7B6S - chains AAA and BBB of the 5 polymer chains in the assembly; structure by X-ray diffraction, 1.92 A resolution.

[Chain AAA (and BBB)]
Molecule: Capsid protein VP1
Organism: Sheep polyomavirus 1
Notes: chain BBB of this document is another copy of the same molecule, construct and numbering; everything in this record applies to it too
UniProtKB: A0A0E3ZCF3 (A0A0E3ZCF3_9POLY); residues 20-291 here correspond to UniProt positions 21-292 (UniProt number = residue number + 1)
Chain sequence (276 residues; each row starts with the number of its first residue):
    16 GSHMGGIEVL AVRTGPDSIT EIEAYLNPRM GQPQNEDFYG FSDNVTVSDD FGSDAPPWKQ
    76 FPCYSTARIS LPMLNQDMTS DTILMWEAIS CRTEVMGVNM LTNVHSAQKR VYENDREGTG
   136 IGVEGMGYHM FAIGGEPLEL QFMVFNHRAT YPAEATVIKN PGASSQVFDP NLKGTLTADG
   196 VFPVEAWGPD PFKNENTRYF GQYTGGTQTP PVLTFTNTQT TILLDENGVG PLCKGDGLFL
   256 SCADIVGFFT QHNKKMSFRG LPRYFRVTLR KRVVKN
Not modelled in the structure: 16-21, 30-31, 291 (chain BBB: 16-21, 29-31, 91-96, 291)
Sequence notes: expression tag (16-19); conflict Ser95 (Cys96 in A0A0E3ZCF3)
Metal / ion sites: Mg2+ site 1: Glu38 (shared with Phe207(BBB), Glu210(BBB) of chain BBB); Mg2+ site 2: Phe207 (shared with 1 residue of chain EEE)
From the paper describing this entry:
  - binding site for 2-acetamido-2-deoxy-alpha-D-galactopyranose: Phe66, Gln266
  - binding site for 2-acetamido-2-deoxy-beta-D-galactopyranose: Gln266, Asn268

[Chain AAA / chain BBB interface]
Contacting residue pairs (139; chain AAA residue first):
  Glu38(AAA) with Pro206(BBB); Phe207(BBB)
  Ala39(AAA) with Phe207(BBB)
  Tyr40(AAA) with Phe183(BBB), hydrophobic; Pro185(BBB); Phe207(BBB), hydrophobic
  Asn42(AAA) with Val182(BBB); Phe183(BBB), hydrogen bond (side chain-backbone)
  Pro43(AAA) with Val182(BBB), hydrophobic
  Asn50(AAA) with Ala178(BBB); Ser179(BBB)
  Glu51(AAA) with Ala178(BBB)
  Asp52(AAA) with His162(BBB), salt bridge; Arg163(BBB), salt bridge; Gln181(BBB), hydrogen bond (backbone-side chain)
  Phe53(AAA) with Arg163(BBB); Gln181(BBB)
  Tyr54(AAA) with Ala178(BBB); Gln181(BBB), hydrogen bond (backbone-side chain); Val182(BBB), hydrophobic
  Gly55(AAA) with Val182(BBB)
  Phe56(AAA) with Phe66(BBB), hydrophobic; Phe160(BBB); Gln181(BBB)
  Glu109(AAA) with Pro206(BBB); Tyr214(BBB), hydrogen bond
  Met111(AAA) with Met158(BBB), hydrophobic; Phe183(BBB), hydrophobic; Pro206(BBB), hydrophobic
  Gly112(AAA) with Met158(BBB)
  Val113(AAA) with Tyr218(BBB), hydrophobic
  Asn114(AAA) with Tyr79(BBB); Tyr143(BBB); Met158(BBB), hydrogen bond (side chain-backbone); Val199(BBB), hydrogen bond (side chain-backbone); Glu200(BBB), hydrogen bond (side chain-backbone); Ala201(BBB); Trp202(BBB), hydrogen bond (side chain-backbone); Gly203(BBB), hydrogen bond (side chain-backbone)
  Met115(AAA) with Met158(BBB), hydrophobic; Val159(BBB); Phe160(BBB), hydrophobic; Gln181(BBB); Glu200(BBB)
  Leu116(AAA) with Met141(BBB); Tyr218(BBB), hydrogen bond (backbone-side chain)
  Thr117(AAA) with Met141(BBB); Tyr143(BBB); Val199(BBB); Glu200(BBB), hydrogen bond (side chain-backbone); Ile260(BBB); Phe273(BBB)
  Asn118(AAA) with Phe160(BBB); Glu200(BBB)
  Val119(AAA) with Val60(BBB); Val62(BBB); Met141(BBB), hydrophobic; Phe273(BBB), hydrophobic
  His120(AAA) with Thr61(BBB); Val62(BBB); Ser63(BBB), hydrogen bond (backbone-backbone); Asp69(BBB), salt bridge; Pro71(BBB); Glu200(BBB), salt bridge
  Ser121(AAA) with Ser63(BBB); Phe66(BBB); Asp69(BBB), hydrogen bond; Phe160(BBB); Asn161(BBB)
  Ala122(AAA) with Ser63(BBB), hydrogen bond (backbone-side chain); Asp64(BBB); Asp65(BBB); Phe66(BBB), hydrophobic
  Gln123(AAA) with Val62(BBB); Phe160(BBB)
  Arg125(AAA) with Val60(BBB), hydrogen bond (side chain-backbone); Thr61(BBB); Val62(BBB), hydrogen bond (side chain-backbone); Asp64(BBB), salt bridge
  Val126(AAA) with Thr222(BBB); Met271(BBB), hydrophobic
  Tyr127(AAA) with Lys124(BBB); Thr265(BBB); Lys269(BBB)
  Asp130(AAA) with Lys269(BBB), salt bridge
  Arg131(AAA) with Asp64(BBB), salt bridge
  Glu132(AAA) with Asn268(BBB); Lys269(BBB); Lys270(BBB), salt bridge
  Gly133(AAA) with Val60(BBB); Val62(BBB); Lys269(BBB), hydrogen bond (backbone-backbone); Met271(BBB)
  Thr134(AAA) with Val60(BBB); Val62(BBB); Thr222(BBB); Phe263(BBB); Met271(BBB), hydrogen bond (backbone-side chain)
  Gly135(AAA) with Val62(BBB); Thr222(BBB)
  Ile136(AAA) with Thr222(BBB)
  Val138(AAA) with Phe160(BBB), hydrophobic
  Pro225(AAA) with Gly220(BBB); Thr224(BBB)
  Pro226(AAA) with Tyr218(BBB); Thr219(BBB); Gly220(BBB), hydrogen bond (backbone-backbone)
  Val227(AAA) with Gln217(BBB); Tyr218(BBB)
  Leu228(AAA) with Gln217(BBB); Tyr218(BBB), hydrogen bond (backbone-backbone)
  Thr229(AAA) with Gly216(BBB); Gln217(BBB)
  Phe230(AAA) with Tyr143(BBB); Met145(BBB), hydrophobic; Pro204(BBB), hydrophobic; Phe215(BBB); Gly216(BBB), hydrogen bond (backbone-backbone)
  Thr231(AAA) with Tyr214(BBB), hydrogen bond (side chain-backbone); Phe215(BBB)
  Asn232(AAA) with Asn209(BBB), hydrogen bond (side chain-backbone); Thr212(BBB), hydrogen bond (side chain-backbone); Arg213(BBB); Tyr214(BBB), hydrogen bond (side chain-backbone)
  Thr233(AAA) with Phe215(BBB)
  Phe264(AAA) with Phe66(BBB), hydrophobic; Phe160(BBB), hydrophobic
  His267(AAA) with Val62(BBB); Ser63(BBB), hydrogen bond (side chain-backbone); Asp64(BBB), salt bridge
  Arg274(AAA) with Val159(BBB), hydrogen bond (side chain-backbone); Phe160(BBB), hydrogen bond (side chain-backbone); Gln181(BBB), hydrogen bond (side chain-backbone)
  Pro277(AAA) with Met158(BBB), hydrophobic; Phe183(BBB)
  Tyr279(AAA) with Pro206(BBB), hydrogen bond (side chain-backbone); Phe207(BBB), hydrophobic
  Arg281(AAA) with Pro206(BBB); Glu210(BBB), salt bridge
Also at the interface, not in a pair above, chain AAA (54 interface residues in all): Glu139, Leu276
Also at the interface, not in a pair above, chain BBB (59 interface residues in all): Ile136, Tyr166, Gly221, Gln223

[In short]
54 residues of chain AAA and 59 residues of chain BBB are in contact; the contacts include 30 hydrogen bonds
and 10 salt bridges. Polar pairs include Asp52(AAA)-His162(BBB), Asp52(AAA)-Arg163(BBB) and
His120(AAA)-Asp69(BBB). The paper reports a binding site for 2-acetamido-2-deoxy-alpha-D-galactopyranose at
Phe66(AAA) and Gln266(AAA); a binding site for 2-acetamido-2-deoxy-beta-D-galactopyranose at Gln266(AAA) and
Asn268(AAA).
Chain AAA and chain BBB are both Capsid protein VP1 (Sheep polyomavirus 1); the structure, Sheep Polyomavirus
VP1 in complex with 10 mM Forssman antigen pentaose, was determined by X-ray diffraction together with 7B6T,
7B6U and 7B6V from the same study.
